PDB entry 6OBH | X-ray diffraction, 2.96 A resolution | chains C and D of the 6 polymer chains in the assembly

# Chain C
Protein: CA
From: Human immunodeficiency virus 1
UniProtKB: T2CI25 (T2CI25_9HIV1); residues 1-231 here correspond to UniProt positions 107-337 (UniProt number = residue number + 106)
Chain sequence (232 residues; each row starts with the number of its first residue; numbering starts at 0):
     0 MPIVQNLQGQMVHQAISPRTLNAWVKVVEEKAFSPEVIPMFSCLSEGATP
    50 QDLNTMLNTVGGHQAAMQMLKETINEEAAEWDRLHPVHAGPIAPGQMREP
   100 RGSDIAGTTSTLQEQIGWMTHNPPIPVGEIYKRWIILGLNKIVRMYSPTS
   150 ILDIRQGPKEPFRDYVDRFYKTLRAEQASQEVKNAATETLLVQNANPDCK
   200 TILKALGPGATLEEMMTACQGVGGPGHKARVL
Not modelled in the structure: 0, 221-231
Sequence notes: initiating methionine (0); engineered mutation Cys42 (Ala148 in T2CI25), Ala184 (Trp290 in T2CI25), Ala185 (Met291 in T2CI25)
Disulfide bonds: Cys198-Cys218

# Chain D
Protein: CA
From: Human immunodeficiency virus 1
UniProtKB: T2CI25 (T2CI25_9HIV1); residues 1-231 here correspond to UniProt positions 107-337 (UniProt number = residue number + 106)
Chain sequence (232 residues; numbered 0 to 231; the number before each row is that of its first residue; numbering starts at 0):
     0 MPIVQNLQGQMVHQCISPRTLNAWVKVVEEKAFSPEVIPMFSALSEGATP
    50 QDLNTMLNTVGGHQAAMQMLKETINEEAAEWDRLHPVHAGPIAPGQMREP
   100 RGSDIAGTTSTLQEQIGWMTHNPPIPVGEIYKRWIILGLNKIVRMYSPTS
   150 ILDIRQGPKEPFRDYVDRFYKTLRAEQASQEVKNAATETLLVQNANPDCK
   200 TILKALGPGATLEEMMTACQGVGGPGHKARVL
Not modelled in the structure: 0, 7-11, 88-89, 222-231
Sequence notes: initiating methionine (0); engineered mutation Cys14 (Ala120 in T2CI25), Ala184 (Trp290 in T2CI25), Ala185 (Met291 in T2CI25)
Disulfide bonds: Cys198-Cys218

# Interface between chain C and chain D
Pairs across the interface (42; chain C residue first):
  Leu6(C) with Asn5(D); Leu6(D)
  Val11(C) with Asn5(D)
  His12(C) with Gln4(D)
  Gln13(C) with Val3(D); Gln4(D); Asn5(D)
  Ile15(C) with Glu45(D)
  Pro17(C) with Leu43(D), hydrophobic
  Arg18(C) with Arg18(D)
  Leu20(C) with Ala42(D), hydrophobic
  Glu28(C) with Lys30(D), salt bridge
  Thr54(C) with Ala42(D)
  Asn57(C) with Pro38(D); Arg173(D), hydrogen bond (backbone-side chain)
  Thr58(C) with Glu35(D); Pro38(D); Met39(D)
  Val59(C) with Arg173(D), hydrogen bond (backbone-side chain)
  Gly60(C) with Glu35(D)
  Gly61(C) with Lys170(D)
  His62(C) with Asp166(D)
  Gln63(C) with Asp166(D), hydrogen bond (backbone-side chain); Lys170(D); Arg173(D)
  Ala64(C) with Val165(D), hydrophobic; Asp166(D), hydrogen bond (backbone-side chain); Leu211(D)
  Gln67(C) with Tyr169(D); Gln179(D); Leu211(D)
  Met68(C) with Leu211(D); Met215(D), hydrophobic
  Lys70(C) with Gln179(D)
  Glu71(C) with Thr210(D); Leu211(D), hydrogen bond (side chain-backbone); Glu212(D)
  Lys140(C) with Glu212(D), salt bridge
  Met144(C) with Glu212(D); Gln219(D), hydrogen bond (backbone-side chain)
  Tyr145(C) with Arg162(D); Asp166(D)
Interface residues without a listed pair, chain C (30 interface residues in all): Ala14, Val24, Gln50, Ala65, Glu75
Interface residues without a listed pair, chain D (26 interface residues in all): Thr19, Lys182

# Overview
The interface between chain C and chain D involves 30 residues on one side and 26 on the other; the contacts
include 6 hydrogen bonds and 2 salt bridges. Polar contacts include Glu28(C)-Lys30(D), Lys140(C)-Glu212(D) and
Asn57(C)-Arg173(D).
Chain C is CA and chain D is CA, both from Human immunodeficiency virus 1; the structure, Structure of HIV-1
CA 1/2-hexamer, was determined by X-ray diffraction, deposited together with 6ECO, 6EC2 and 6ECN.
